PDB entry 5ZNZ | X-ray diffraction, 2.55 A resolution | chains B and D of the 4 polymer chains in the assembly

[Chain B (and D)]
Molecule: Maltose-binding periplasmic protein, Tumor necrosis factor receptor superfamily, member 25
Source organism: Escherichia coli (strain K12)
Notes: chain D of this document is another copy of the same molecule, construct and numbering; everything in this record applies to it too
Reference sequence: chimeric construct of P0AEX9, B1AWN9: residues 2-367 from P0AEX9 (MALE_ECOLI) positions 27-392 (UniProt number = residue number + 25); residues 375-456 from B1AWN9 positions 328-409 (UniProt number = residue number - 47)
Amino-acid sequence (464 residues; row label = number of the first residue in the row):
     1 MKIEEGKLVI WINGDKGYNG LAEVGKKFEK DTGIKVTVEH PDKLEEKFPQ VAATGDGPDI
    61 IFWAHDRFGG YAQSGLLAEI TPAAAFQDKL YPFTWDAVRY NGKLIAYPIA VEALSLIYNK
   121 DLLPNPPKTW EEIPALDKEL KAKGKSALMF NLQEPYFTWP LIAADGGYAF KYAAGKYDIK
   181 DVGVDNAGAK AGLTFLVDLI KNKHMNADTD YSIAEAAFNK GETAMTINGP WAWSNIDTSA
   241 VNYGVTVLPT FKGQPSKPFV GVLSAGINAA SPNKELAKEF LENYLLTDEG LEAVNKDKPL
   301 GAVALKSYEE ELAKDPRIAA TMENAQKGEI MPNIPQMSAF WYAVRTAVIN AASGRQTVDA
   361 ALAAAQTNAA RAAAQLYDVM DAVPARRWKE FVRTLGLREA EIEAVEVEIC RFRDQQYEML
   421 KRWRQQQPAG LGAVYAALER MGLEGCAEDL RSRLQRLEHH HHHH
Not modelled in the structure: 1-2, 454-464 (chain D: 1, 455-464)
Construct notes: expression tag (1, 457-464); engineered mutation Ala-83 (Asp108 in P0AEX9), Ala-84 (Lys109 in P0AEX9), Ala-173 (Glu198 in P0AEX9), Ala-174 (Asn199 in P0AEX9), Ala-240 (Lys265 in P0AEX9), Ala-360 (Glu385 in P0AEX9), Ala-363 (Lys388 in P0AEX9), Ala-364 (Asp389 in P0AEX9), Val-434 (Ile387 in B1AWN9); linker (368-374)

[Interface between chain B and chain D]
Residue-residue contacts (22; chain B residue first):
  Asp-381(B) / Pro-384(D)
  Asp-381(B) / Ala-385(D)  hydrogen bond (backbone-backbone)
  Asp-381(B) / Arg-386(D)  hydrogen bond (backbone-backbone)
  Ala-382(B) / Pro-384(D)
  Pro-384(B) / Asp-381(D)
  Pro-384(B) / Ala-382(D)
  Ala-385(B) / Asp-381(D)  hydrogen bond (backbone-backbone)
  Arg-386(B) / Asp-378(D)
  Arg-386(B) / Asp-381(D)  hydrogen bond (backbone-backbone)
  Arg-386(B) / Ala-382(D)
  Arg-386(B) / Asp-449(D)  salt bridge
  Arg-387(B) / Asp-449(D)
  Gly-442(B) / Gly-445(D)
  Leu-443(B) / Gly-445(D)
  Leu-443(B) / Cys-446(D)
  Gly-445(B) / Gly-442(D)
  Gly-445(B) / Leu-443(D)
  Cys-446(B) / Pro-384(D)  hydrophobic
  Asp-449(B) / Arg-386(D)  salt bridge
  Asp-449(B) / Arg-387(D)
  Ser-452(B) / Arg-386(D)  hydrogen bond
  Arg-453(B) / Arg-386(D)
Other interface residues (no listed pair), chain B (15 interface residues in all): Val-383, Glu-444
Other interface residues (no listed pair), chain D (14 interface residues in all): Val-383, Leu-450

[Overview]
15 residues of chain B and 14 residues of chain D are in contact; the contacts include 5 hydrogen bonds and 2
salt bridges. Among the polar pairs are Arg-386(B)/Asp-449(D), Ser-452(B)/Arg-386(D) and
Asp-381(B)/Ala-385(D).
Both chains are Maltose-binding periplasmic protein, Tumor necrosis factor receptor superfamily, member 25
(Escherichia coli (strain K12)). Entry 5ZNZ (Structure of mDR3 DD with MBP tag mutant-I387V) was determined by
X-ray diffraction, deposited together with 5ZNY, 5YGP, 5YGS and 5YEV.
